8VQY - chains A and B of the 9 polymer chains in the assembly; structure by electron microscopy, 2.82 A resolution.

# Chain A
Protein: Gamma-aminobutyric acid receptor subunit beta-2
Source organism: Homo sapiens
UniProt: P47870 (GBRB2_HUMAN); residues 1-307 here correspond to UniProt positions 25-331 (UniProt number = residue number + 24)
Sequence (364 residues; numbered 1 to 364; the number before each row is that of its first residue):
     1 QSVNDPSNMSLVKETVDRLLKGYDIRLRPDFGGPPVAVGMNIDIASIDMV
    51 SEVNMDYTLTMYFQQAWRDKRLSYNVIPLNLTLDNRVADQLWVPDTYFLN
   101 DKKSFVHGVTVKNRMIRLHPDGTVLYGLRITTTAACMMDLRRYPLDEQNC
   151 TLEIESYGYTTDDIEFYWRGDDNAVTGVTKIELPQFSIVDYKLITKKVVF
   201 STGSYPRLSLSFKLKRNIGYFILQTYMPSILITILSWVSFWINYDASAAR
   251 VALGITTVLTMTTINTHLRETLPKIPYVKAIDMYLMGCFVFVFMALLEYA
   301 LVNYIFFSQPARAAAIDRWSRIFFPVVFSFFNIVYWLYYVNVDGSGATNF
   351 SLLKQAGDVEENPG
Unresolved in the structure: 1-6, 341-364
Disulfides: Cys136-Cys150
Covalently attached groups: N-acetylglucosamine (NAG) linked to Asn80, Asn149
Construct notes: linker (308-315)
Small-molecule neighbours:
  - A1ADG (2-methyl-3-(2-methylphenyl)quinazolin-4(3H)-one): Thr262, Asn265, Asp282, Leu285, Met286, Phe289
  - gamma-amino-butanoic acid (ABU): Tyr97, Glu155, Ser156, Tyr157, Phe200, Thr202, Tyr205
  - phosphatidylethanolamine (PTY), molecule 1: Pro276, Met286, Val290
  - phosphatidylethanolamine (PTY), molecule 2: Tyr277, Val278, Met283, Met286, Gly287, Val290, Phe291, Phe330, Phe331, Val334, Tyr335, Tyr338, Tyr339
Swiss-Prot annotation at these positions:
  - binding site (histamine): Tyr97, Ser156, Tyr157, Thr202
  - binding site (4-aminobutanoate): Tyr157, Thr202
  - glycosylation (N-linked (GlcNAc...) asparagine): Asn8, Asn80, Asn149
From the paper describing this entry:
  - conformationally variable residues (side-chain flip): Arg269

# Chain B
Protein: Gamma-aminobutyric acid receptor subunit alpha-1
Source organism: Homo sapiens
UniProt: P14867 (GBRA1_HUMAN); residues 1-312 here correspond to UniProt positions 28-339 (UniProt number = residue number + 27)
Sequence (358 residues; row label = number of the first residue in the row):
     1 QPSLQDELKDNTTVFTRILDRLLDGYDNRLRPGLGERVTEVKTDIFVTSF
    51 GPVSDHDMEYTIDVFFRQSWKDERLKFKGPMTVLRLNNLMASKIWTPDTF
   101 FHNGKKSVAHNMTMPNKLLRITEDGTLLYTMRLTVRAECPMHLEDFPMDA
   151 HACPLKFGSYAYTRAEVVYEWTREPARSVVVAEDGSRLNQYDLLGQTVDS
   201 GIVQSSTGEYVVMTTHFHLKRKIGYFVIQTYLPCIMTVILSQVSFWLNRE
   251 SVPARTVFGVTTVLTMTTLSISARNSLPKVAYATAMDWFIAVCYAFVFSA
   301 LIEFATVNYFTKSQPARAAKIDRLSRIAFPLLFGIFNLVYWATYLNREPQ
   351 LKAPTPHQ
Unresolved in the structure: 1-9, 348-358
Disulfides: Cys139-Cys153
Covalently attached groups: glycan linked to Asn111
Construct notes: linker (313-319)
Small-molecule neighbours:
  - A1ADG (2-methyl-3-(2-methylphenyl)quinazolin-4(3H)-one): Ile228, Gln229, Pro233, Met236, Thr237, Thr265, Leu269
  - gamma-amino-butanoic acid (ABU): Phe65, Arg67, Leu118, Thr130
  - phosphatidylethanolamine (PTY): Lys222, Ile223, Gly224, Val227, Ile228, Leu232, Ile235, Ile239, Phe333, Gly334, Asn337, Trp341, Leu345
  - Q3G (O-[(R)-[(2S)-2-(hexadecanoyloxy)-3-(octadecanoyloxy)propoxy](hydroxy)phosphoryl]-D-serine): Ile302, Ala305, Thr306, Tyr309, Phe310, Arg317
Swiss-Prot annotation at these positions:
  - binding site (4-aminobutanoate): Arg67, Thr130
  - binding site (3alpha-hydroxy-5alpha-pregnan-11,20-dione): Trp246
  - glycosylation (N-linked (GlcNAc...) asparagine): Asn11, Asn111

# How chain A and chain B interact
Residue-residue contacts (87):
  Asp24(A) - Thr16(B)  hydrogen bond
  Ile25(A) - Leu89(B)  hydrophobic
  Arg26(A) - Thr16(B)
  Arg26(A) - Leu19(B)
  Arg26(A) - Asp20(B)  salt bridge
  Arg26(A) - Leu23(B)
  Arg26(A) - Asn87(B)
  Arg26(A) - Leu89(B)
  Leu27(A) - Thr12(B)
  Leu27(A) - Phe15(B)  hydrophobic
  Leu27(A) - Thr16(B)
  Leu27(A) - Leu19(B)  hydrophobic
  Phe31(A) - Phe15(B)  hydrophobic
  Phe31(A) - Met81(B)  hydrophobic
  Phe31(A) - Leu84(B)  hydrophobic
  Phe31(A) - Arg85(B)
  Gly32(A) - Met81(B)
  Met55(A) - Asn189(B)
  Val93(A) - Met114(B)  hydrophobic
  Pro94(A) - Met114(B)
  Thr96(A) - Met112(B)
  Thr96(A) - Thr113(B)  hydrogen bond (backbone-backbone)
  Thr96(A) - Met114(B)
  Tyr97(A) - Phe65(B)
  Tyr97(A) - Met112(B)
  Tyr97(A) - Asn116(B)
  Tyr97(A) - Arg132(B)
  Phe98(A) - Met112(B)  hydrophobic
  Phe98(A) - Arg132(B)  hydrogen bond (backbone-side chain)
  Leu99(A) - Phe65(B)  hydrophobic
  Leu99(A) - Arg132(B)  hydrogen bond (backbone-side chain)
  Asn100(A) - Arg187(B)
  Asp101(A) - Arg132(B)  salt bridge
  Lys102(A) - His110(B)
  Lys102(A) - Arg187(B)
  Ser104(A) - Met112(B)
  Phe105(A) - Met112(B)
  Val106(A) - Met112(B)
  Leu128(A) - Thr113(B)
  Ile130(A) - Met112(B)  hydrophobic
  Ile130(A) - Thr113(B)
  Ala135(A) - Arg187(B)
  Met137(A) - Ser186(B)
  Met137(A) - Arg187(B)
  Tyr157(A) - Phe65(B)
  Tyr157(A) - Asn116(B)
  Tyr157(A) - Lys117(B)
  Tyr157(A) - Leu118(B)  hydrophobic
  Tyr157(A) - Thr130(B)
  Tyr157(A) - Met131(B)  hydrogen bond (side chain-backbone)
  Tyr157(A) - Arg132(B)  hydrogen bond (side chain-backbone)
  Gly158(A) - Arg120(B)  hydrogen bond (backbone-side chain)
  Tyr159(A) - Asn87(B)
  Thr160(A) - Arg120(B)
  Asp162(A) - Arg85(B)  salt bridge
  Asp163(A) - Arg85(B)  salt bridge
  Phe200(A) - Phe46(B)  hydrophobic
  Thr202(A) - Arg67(B)
  Thr202(A) - Arg120(B)  hydrogen bond (backbone-side chain)
  Tyr205(A) - Leu118(B)
  Tyr205(A) - Arg120(B)  hydrogen bond
  Ser247(A) - Ser251(B)  hydrogen bond
  Val251(A) - Ala254(B)  hydrophobic
  Val251(A) - Phe258(B)  hydrophobic
  Ile255(A) - Phe258(B)  hydrophobic
  Ile255(A) - Thr261(B)
  Arg269(A) - Gln229(B)
  Arg269(A) - Ser272(B)  hydrogen bond
  Lys274(A) - Tyr225(B)
  Lys274(A) - Ser276(B)
  Ile275(A) - Tyr225(B)
  Pro276(A) - Asn189(B)
  Pro276(A) - Lys222(B)
  Pro276(A) - Gly224(B)
  Pro276(A) - Tyr225(B)
  Asp282(A) - Gln229(B)
  Met286(A) - Ile228(B)  hydrophobic
  Phe289(A) - Met236(B)  hydrophobic
  Phe293(A) - Ile239(B)  hydrophobic
  Leu296(A) - Leu240(B)  hydrophobic
  Leu296(A) - Phe258(B)  hydrophobic
  Ala300(A) - Val243(B)  hydrophobic
  Asn303(A) - Leu247(B)
  Asn303(A) - Asn248(B)  hydrogen bond
  Tyr304(A) - Trp246(B)
  Tyr304(A) - Arg326(B)
  Phe307(A) - Asn248(B)
Also at the interface, not in a pair above, chain A (55 interface residues in all): Asp95, Ser201, Ala248, Val258, Asn265, Pro273, Leu297
Also at the interface, not in a pair above, chain B (57 interface residues in all): Thr48, Leu86, Asn88, Met90, Leu128, Arg173, Gln190, Glu250, Pro253, Val257

# In short
Chain A and chain B form an interface of 55 and 57 residues respectively; the contacts include 12 hydrogen
bonds and 4 salt bridges. Polar contacts include Arg26(A)-Asp20(B), Asp101(A)-Arg132(B) and
Asp162(A)-Arg85(B). The paper reports conformational variability at Arg269(A).
Here chain A is Gamma-aminobutyric acid receptor subunit beta-2 and chain B is Gamma-aminobutyric acid
receptor subunit alpha-1, both from Homo sapiens. Entry 8VQY (Human GABAA receptor alpha1-beta2-gamma2 subtype
in complex with GABA plus methaqualone) was determined by electron microscopy together with 8VRN from the same
study.
